PDB entry 7YE7 | X-ray diffraction, 2.95 A resolution | chains C and D

Chain C (and D):
Molecule: ORF9b protein
Organism: Severe acute respiratory syndrome coronavirus 2
Notes: chain D of this document is another copy of the same molecule, construct and numbering; everything in this record applies to it too
Reference sequence: P0DTD2 (ORF9B_SARS2); residue numbers follow UniProt; this construct covers 1-97
Sequence (103 residues; numbered -5 to 97; the number before each row is that of its first residue; numbers below 1 keep their minus sign (His-5 is residue -5)):
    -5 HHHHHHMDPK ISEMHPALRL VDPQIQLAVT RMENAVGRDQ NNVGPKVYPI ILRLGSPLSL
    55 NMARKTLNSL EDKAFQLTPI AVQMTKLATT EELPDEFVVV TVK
Disordered / not traced: -5 to 9, 25-38 (chain D: -5 to 9, 28-30, 64-66, 83-85, 97)
Sequence notes: expression tag (-5 to 0)
Swiss-Prot annotation at these positions:
  - motif: Ile45 to Ser53 (Nuclear export signal)
What the authors report for this chain:
  - self-association interface (contacts with another copy of this molecule); pairs are residue here / residue on that copy: Arg25-Arg58, Arg47-Asn55 (hydrogen bond), Arg58-Glu90 (salt bridge), Ala22, Thr24, Pro51, Ser53, Ala57, Lys59
  - conformationally variable residues (order/disorder transition): Thr24 to Pro39
  - post-translational modification sites: Tyr42, Ser50, Ser53, Ser63, Thr72, Thr83, Thr84, Thr95
  - mutagenesis - S50A/S53A, S50A, S53A: decreased stability
  - binding site for nonane: Leu46, Val76

Interface between chain C and chain D:
Residue-residue contacts (72):
  Gln18(C) - Ala22(D)
  Gln18(C) - Val23(D)
  Gln18(C) - Thr24(D)  hydrogen bond (backbone-backbone)
  Gln18(C) - Met26(D)
  Ile19(C) - Leu21(D)  hydrophobic
  Ile19(C) - Ala22(D)
  Ile19(C) - Val23(D)  hydrophobic
  Gln20(C) - Leu21(D)
  Gln20(C) - Ala22(D)  hydrogen bond (backbone-backbone)
  Leu21(C) - Gln20(D)
  Leu21(C) - Leu54(D)  hydrophobic
  Ala22(C) - Gln18(D)
  Ala22(C) - Ile19(D)
  Ala22(C) - Gln20(D)  hydrogen bond (backbone-backbone)
  Val23(C) - Gln18(D)
  Val23(C) - Ile19(D)  hydrophobic
  Thr24(C) - Pro17(D)
  Thr24(C) - Gln18(D)  hydrogen bond (backbone-backbone)
  Val41(C) - Ala22(D)  hydrophobic
  Tyr42(C) - Met56(D)  hydrophobic
  Ile44(C) - Leu21(D)  hydrophobic
  Ser50(C) - Val96(D)
  Pro51(C) - Val96(D)
  Leu52(C) - Val94(D)  hydrophobic
  Leu52(C) - Thr95(D)
  Leu52(C) - Val96(D)  hydrophobic
  Ser53(C) - Val93(D)
  Ser53(C) - Val94(D)
  Ser53(C) - Thr95(D)  hydrogen bond (backbone-backbone)
  Leu54(C) - Leu21(D)  hydrophobic
  Leu54(C) - Val92(D)  hydrophobic
  Leu54(C) - Val93(D)
  Asn55(C) - Arg47(D)
  Asn55(C) - Val92(D)
  Asn55(C) - Val93(D)  hydrogen bond (backbone-backbone)
  Met56(C) - Tyr42(D)  hydrophobic
  Met56(C) - Phe91(D)
  Ala57(C) - Asp89(D)
  Ala57(C) - Glu90(D)
  Ala57(C) - Phe91(D)  hydrogen bond (backbone-backbone)
  Arg58(C) - Arg25(D)
  Arg58(C) - Tyr42(D)
  Arg58(C) - Asp89(D)
  Arg58(C) - Glu90(D)  salt bridge
  Lys59(C) - Asp89(D)  hydrogen bond (backbone-backbone)
  Phe69(C) - Pro88(D)
  Phe69(C) - Asp89(D)
  Phe69(C) - Phe91(D)  hydrophobic
  Leu87(C) - Phe69(D)  hydrophobic
  Pro88(C) - Phe69(D)
  Asp89(C) - Ala57(D)
  Asp89(C) - Arg58(D)
  Asp89(C) - Lys59(D)  hydrogen bond (backbone-backbone)
  Glu90(C) - Ala57(D)
  Glu90(C) - Arg58(D)  salt bridge
  Phe91(C) - Met56(D)
  Phe91(C) - Ala57(D)  hydrogen bond (backbone-backbone)
  Phe91(C) - Phe69(D)  hydrophobic
  Val92(C) - Leu54(D)  hydrophobic
  Val92(C) - Asn55(D)
  Val93(C) - Ser53(D)
  Val93(C) - Leu54(D)
  Val93(C) - Asn55(D)  hydrogen bond (backbone-backbone)
  Val94(C) - Ser53(D)
  Val94(C) - Leu54(D)  hydrophobic
  Thr95(C) - Pro51(D)
  Thr95(C) - Leu52(D)
  Thr95(C) - Ser53(D)  hydrogen bond (backbone-backbone)
  Val96(C) - Pro51(D)
  Val96(C) - Leu52(D)  hydrophobic
  Val96(C) - Val96(D)  hydrophobic
  Lys97(C) - Pro51(D)
Also at the interface, not in a pair above, chain C (34 interface residues in all): Leu71, Thr84
Also at the interface, not in a pair above, chain D (34 interface residues in all): Val41, Ile44, Ser50

Summary:
Chain C and chain D each contribute 34 residues to their interface; the contacts include 12 hydrogen bonds and
2 salt bridges. Polar pairs include Arg58(C)-Glu90(D), Gln18(C)-Thr24(D) and Gln20(C)-Ala22(D). From the
paper: a binding site for nonane at Leu46(C) and Val76(C); S50A/S53A, S50A and S53A of chain C reduce
stability.
Chain C and chain D are both ORF9b protein (Severe acute respiratory syndrome coronavirus 2); the structure,
Crystal structure of SARS-CoV-2 soluble dimeric ORF9b, was determined by X-ray diffraction together with 7YE8
from the same study.
